Entry 6XKP (X-ray diffraction, 2.72 A resolution); this record covers chains H and L of the 3 polymer chains in the assembly.

Chain H:
Protein: CV07-270 Heavy Chain
Organism: Homo sapiens
Chain sequence (232 residues; row label = number of the first residue in the row; a row labelled like 82A-82C holds insertion residues (82A, then the next letters in order)):
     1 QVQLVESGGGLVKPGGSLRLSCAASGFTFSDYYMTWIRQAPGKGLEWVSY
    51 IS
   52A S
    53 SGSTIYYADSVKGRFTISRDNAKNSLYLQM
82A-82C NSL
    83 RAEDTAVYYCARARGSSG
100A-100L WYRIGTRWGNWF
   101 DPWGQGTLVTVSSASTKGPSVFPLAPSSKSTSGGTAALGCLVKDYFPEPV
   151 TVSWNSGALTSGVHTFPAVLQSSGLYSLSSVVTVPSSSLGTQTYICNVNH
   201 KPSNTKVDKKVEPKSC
Disordered / not traced: 127-136, 215-216
Disulfides: Cys22-Cys92, Cys140-Cys196

Chain L:
Protein: CV07-270 Light Chain
Organism: Homo sapiens
Chain sequence (216 residues; numbered 1 to 213 plus 4 insertion-coded residues; 1 number in that range is skipped by the numbering (no residue carries it; nothing is unmodelled there); the number before each row is that of its first residue; a row labelled like 27A-27C holds insertion residues (27A, then the next letters in order)):
     1 QSALTQPAS
    11 VSGSPGQSITISCTGTS
27A-27C SDV
    28 GGYNYVSWYQQHPGKAPKLMIYEVSNRPSGVSNRFSGSKSGNTASLTISG
    78 LQAEDEADYYCSSYTSSS
   95A N
    96 VVFGGGTMLTVLGQPKAAPSVTLFPPSSEELQANKATLVCLISDFYPGAV
   146 TVAWKADSSPVKAGVETTTPSKQSNNKYAASSYLSLTPEQWKSHRSYSCQ
   196 VTHEGSTVEKTVAPTECS
Disordered / not traced: 1-2, 211-213
Disulfides: Cys23-Cys88, Cys135-Cys194

Chain H / chain L interface:
Pairs across the interface - 65 pairs, chain H then chain L:
  Gln39(H) - Gln38(L)  hydrogen bond
  Gln39(H) - Tyr87(L)  hydrogen bond
  Lys43(H) - Tyr87(L)
  Gly44(H) - Tyr87(L)
  Leu45(H) - Pro44(L)  hydrophobic
  Leu45(H) - Tyr87(L)
  Leu45(H) - Phe98(L)
  Trp47(H) - Asn95A(L)
  Trp47(H) - Val96(L)
  Trp47(H) - Phe98(L)  hydrophobic
  Tyr50(H) - Tyr91(L)
  Tyr50(H) - Ser95(L)  hydrogen bond (side chain-backbone)
  Tyr58(H) - Ser94(L)
  Tyr58(H) - Ser95(L)
  Tyr58(H) - Asn95A(L)
  Tyr59(H) - Asn95A(L)
  Tyr91(H) - Gln38(L)
  Tyr91(H) - Lys42(L)
  Tyr91(H) - Ala43(L)  hydrophobic
  Arg96(H) - Leu46(L)
  Arg96(H) - Tyr49(L)
  Arg96(H) - Pro55(L)
  Thr100F(H) - Tyr91(L)  hydrogen bond
  Arg100G(H) - Tyr30(L)
  Arg100G(H) - Tyr32(L)  hydrogen bond
  Arg100G(H) - Tyr91(L)
  Trp100H(H) - Tyr32(L)
  Asn100J(H) - Tyr32(L)
  Asn100J(H) - Ser34(L)
  Asn100J(H) - Tyr91(L)
  Asn100J(H) - Val96(L)
  Trp100K(H) - Ser34(L)
  Trp100K(H) - Tyr36(L)
  Trp100K(H) - Tyr49(L)  hydrophobic
  Trp100K(H) - Glu50(L)
  Phe100L(H) - Tyr36(L)  hydrogen bond (backbone-side chain)
  Phe100L(H) - Leu46(L)
  Trp103(H) - Tyr36(L)  hydrophobic
  Trp103(H) - Pro44(L)
  Gly104(H) - Ala43(L)
  Phe122(H) - Ser122(L)
  Phe122(H) - Glu125(L)
  Pro123(H) - Ser122(L)
  Leu124(H) - Phe119(L)  hydrophobic
  Ala125(H) - Phe119(L)
  Ala137(H) - Phe119(L)
  Leu141(H) - Thr132(L)
  Leu141(H) - Val134(L)  hydrophobic
  Leu141(H) - Tyr178(L)  hydrophobic
  His164(H) - Gln168(L)
  His164(H) - Ala174(L)
  Phe166(H) - Leu136(L)  hydrophobic
  Phe166(H) - Ile137(L)
  Phe166(H) - Ala175(L)
  Pro167(H) - Ser166(L)
  Val169(H) - Thr163(L)
  Val169(H) - Tyr178(L)  hydrophobic
  Leu170(H) - Glu161(L)
  Gln171(H) - Glu161(L)
  Ser172(H) - Glu161(L)  hydrogen bond (backbone-side chain)
  Leu178(H) - Tyr178(L)
  Ser179(H) - Val134(L)
  Ser179(H) - Leu136(L)
  Ser179(H) - Tyr178(L)  hydrogen bond
  Val181(H) - Leu136(L)  hydrophobic
Interface residues without a listed pair, chain H (41 interface residues in all): Ile37, Asp101, Leu138, Gly139, Lys143, Ala168, Ser177
Interface residues without a listed pair, chain L (42 interface residues in all): Ser56, Ser89, Gly99, Gly100, Thr117, Pro120, Glu124, Ser138, Ser176
Interface features reported in the paper:
  - specific contacts: Trp100K(H)-Tyr49(L) (pi stacking)
  - interface residues, chain L: Tyr49(L)

In short:
41 residues of chain H face 42 of chain L across their interface, with 8 hydrogen bonds. Polar pairs include
Gln39(H)-Gln38(L), Gln39(H)-Tyr87(L) and Tyr50(H)-Ser95(L). The authors report pi stacking between Trp100K(H)
and Tyr49(L). The paper reports the interface residue Tyr49(L).
Here chain H is CV07-270 Heavy Chain and chain L is CV07-270 Light Chain, both from Homo sapiens. Entry 6XKP
(Crystal structure of SARS-CoV-2 receptor binding domain in complex with neutralizing antibody CV07-270) was
determined by X-ray diffraction, deposited together with 6XKQ.
